PDB entry 2CAX | X-ray diffraction, 2.90 A resolution | chains D and Y of the 8 polymer chains in the assembly

== Chain D ==
Protein: Orf omega
From: Streptococcus pyogenes
Notes: fragment: ribbon-helix-helix domain, residues 20-71
UniProt: Q57468 (Q57468_STRPY); residues 20-71 here = UniProt positions 20-71
Sequence (53 residues; each row starts with the number of its first residue):
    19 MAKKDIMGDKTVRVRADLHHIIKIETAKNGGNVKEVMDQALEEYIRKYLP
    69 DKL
Unresolved in the structure: 19-24
Differences from the reference sequence: expression tag (19)
What the authors report for this chain:
  - mutagenesis - T29A (100-fold): decreased binding to PcopS

== Chain Y ==
Molecule: 18-nt DNA strand
Sequence (18 nucleotides; row label = number of the first residue in the row):
    21 CTTGTGACTTGTGATTCG

== How chain D and chain Y interact ==
Contacting residue pairs - 10 pairs, chain D then chain Y:
  Thr29(D) with DT25(Y), base contact
  Arg31(D) with DG26(Y), base contact
  His37(D) with DT25(Y), salt bridge to the phosphate
  Lys41(D) with DG24(Y), phosphate contact; DT25(Y), salt bridge to the phosphate
  Asn50(D) with DT23(Y), hydrogen bond to the phosphate; DG24(Y), phosphate contact
  Val51(D) with DG24(Y), hydrogen bond to the phosphate
  Lys52(D) with DT23(Y), phosphate contact; DG24(Y), hydrogen bond to the phosphate
Also at the interface, not in a pair above, chain D (8 interface residues in all): Asp27
Also at the interface, not in a pair above, chain Y (5 interface residues in all): DA27

== Summary ==
The interface between chain D and chain Y involves 8 residues on one side and 5 on the other; the contacts
include 3 hydrogen bonds and 2 salt bridges. Polar pairs include Asn50(D)-DT23(Y), Val51(D)-DG24(Y) and
Lys52(D)-DG24(Y). From the paper: T29A of chain D reduces binding to PcopS.
Chain D is Orf omega (Streptococcus pyogenes) and chain Y is an 18-nt DNA strand; the structure, Structural
basis for cooperative binding of ribbon-helix-helix repressor omega to mutated direct DNA heptad repeats, was
determined by X-ray diffraction, deposited together with 2BNW and 2BNZ.
